6OKE - chains B and D of the 4 polymer chains in the assembly; structure by X-ray diffraction, 2.55 A resolution.

== Chain B (and D) ==
Protein: Transferrin-Receptor Binding Peptide
From: Monosiga brevicollis
Notes: engineered mutation(s): randomly mutated; chain D of this document is another copy of the same molecule, construct and numbering; everything in this record applies to it too
Sequence (51 residues; numbered 1 to 51; the number before each row is that of its first residue):
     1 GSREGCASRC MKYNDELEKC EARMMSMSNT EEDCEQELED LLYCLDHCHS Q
Not modelled in the structure: 1-4, 27-32, 49-51 (chain D: 1-2, 28-32, 51)
Disulfides: C6-C48, C10-C44, C20-C34

== How chain B and chain D interact ==
Contacting residue pairs (11; chain B residue first):
  E35(B) with S26(D); M27(D)
  E39(B) with A22(D); R23(D), hydrogen bond (side chain-backbone); S26(D); M27(D)
  L42(B) with A22(D); M25(D), hydrophobic
  Y43(B) with K19(D)
  D46(B) with E18(D)
  H47(B) with K19(D)
Other interface residues (no listed pair), chain B (7 interface residues in all): L38

== In short ==
Chain B and chain D each contribute 7 residues to their interface; the contacts include 1 hydrogen bond. The
hydrogen-bonded pair is E39(B)-R23(D).
Chain B and chain D are both Transferrin-Receptor Binding Peptide (Monosiga brevicollis); the structure,
Crystal structure of an apo Transferrin-Receptor-Binding cystine-dense peptide, was determined by X-ray
diffraction together with 6OKD from the same study.
